PDB entry 4AGA | X-ray diffraction, 1.50 A resolution | chain A

# Chain A
Protein: Lysozyme C
Organism: Gallus gallus
Notes: EC 3.2.1.17
UniProtKB: P00698 (LYSC_CHICK); residues 1-129 here correspond to UniProt positions 19-147 (UniProt number = residue number + 18)
Chain sequence (129 residues; numbered 1 to 129; the number before each row is that of its first residue):
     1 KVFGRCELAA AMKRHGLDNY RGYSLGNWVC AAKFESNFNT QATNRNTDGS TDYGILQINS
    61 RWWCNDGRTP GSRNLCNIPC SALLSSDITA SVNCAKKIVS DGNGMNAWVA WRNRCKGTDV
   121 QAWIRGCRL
Swiss-Prot annotation at these positions:
  - active site: E35, D52
  - binding site (substrate): D101
Cystine bridges: C6-C127, C30-C115, C64-C80, C76-C94
Bound ions: Na+: S60, C64, S72, R73
Ligand contacts: choline ion (CHT): E35, D52, L56, Q57, I58, N59, W63, I98, A107, W108

# In short
Bound to chain A: choline ion. S60, C64, S72 and R73 form the Na+ site. From UniProt: active-site residues E35
and D52 and substrate-binding residue D101.
Chain A is Lysozyme C (Gallus gallus); the structure, Hofmeister effects of ionic liquids in protein
crystallization: direct and water-mediated interactions, was determined by X-ray diffraction together with
4AO1 from the same study.
